Entry 6ID4 (X-ray diffraction, 2.40 A resolution); this record covers chains H and L of the 5 polymer chains in the assembly.

[Chain H]
Molecule: Heavy chain
Organism: Homo sapiens
Chain sequence (222 residues; row label = number of the first residue in the row):
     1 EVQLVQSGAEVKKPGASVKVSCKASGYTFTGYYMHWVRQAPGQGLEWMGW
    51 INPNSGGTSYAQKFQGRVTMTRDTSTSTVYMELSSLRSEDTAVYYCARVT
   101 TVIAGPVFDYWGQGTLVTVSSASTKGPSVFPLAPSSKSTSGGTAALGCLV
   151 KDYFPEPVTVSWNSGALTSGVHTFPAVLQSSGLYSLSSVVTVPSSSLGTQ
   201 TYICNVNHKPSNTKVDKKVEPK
Not modelled in the structure: 136-141
Disulfides: Cys22-Cys96, Cys148-Cys204

[Chain L]
Molecule: Light chain
Organism: Homo sapiens
Chain sequence (221 residues; numbered 1 to 221; the number before each row is that of its first residue):
     1 QAVLTQPSSLSASPGASASLTCTLRSGINVGPYNIYWYQQKPGSPPQYLM
    51 RYKSDPDKHQGSAVPSRFSGSKDASANAGILLISGLQSEDEADYYCMIWH
   101 NNAWVFGGGTKLTVLGQPKAAPSVTLFPPSSEELQANKATLVCLISDFYP
   151 GAVTVAWKADSSPVKAGVETTTPSKQSNNKYAASSYLSLTPEQWKSHKSY
   201 SCQVTHEGSTVEKTVAPTECS
Not modelled in the structure: 1, 218-221
Disulfides: Cys22-Cys96, Cys143-Cys202

[Interface between chain H and chain L]
Pairs across the interface - 67 pairs, chain H then chain L:
  Gln39(H) - Gln40(L)  hydrogen bond
  Gln39(H) - Tyr95(L)  hydrogen bond
  Gln43(H) - Tyr95(L)  hydrogen bond (backbone-side chain)
  Gly44(H) - Tyr95(L)
  Gly44(H) - Gly108(L)
  Leu45(H) - Pro46(L)  hydrophobic
  Leu45(H) - Tyr95(L)  hydrophobic
  Leu45(H) - Phe106(L)
  Trp47(H) - Ala103(L)  hydrophobic
  Trp47(H) - Trp104(L)
  Tyr95(H) - Gln40(L)  hydrogen bond
  Tyr95(H) - Ser44(L)
  Tyr95(H) - Pro45(L)  hydrophobic
  Ala104(H) - Arg51(L)  hydrogen bond (backbone-side chain)
  Ala104(H) - His59(L)
  Gly105(H) - Tyr36(L)
  Gly105(H) - Tyr48(L)
  Gly105(H) - Arg51(L)
  Gly105(H) - His59(L)
  Pro106(H) - Tyr48(L)
  Pro106(H) - His59(L)
  Val107(H) - Tyr36(L)  hydrophobic
  Val107(H) - Tyr38(L)  hydrogen bond (backbone-side chain)
  Val107(H) - Trp104(L)  hydrophobic
  Phe108(H) - Tyr38(L)  hydrogen bond (backbone-side chain)
  Phe108(H) - Met97(L)  hydrophobic
  Phe108(H) - Trp104(L)
  Asp109(H) - Gln47(L)
  Trp111(H) - Tyr38(L)
  Trp111(H) - Pro45(L)  hydrophobic
  Trp111(H) - Pro46(L)  hydrogen bond (side chain-backbone)
  Gly112(H) - Pro45(L)
  Phe130(H) - Ser130(L)
  Phe130(H) - Glu132(L)
  Phe130(H) - Glu133(L)
  Pro131(H) - Ser130(L)
  Leu132(H) - Phe127(L)
  Leu132(H) - Val142(L)  hydrophobic
  Ala133(H) - Phe127(L)
  Ala145(H) - Phe127(L)
  Leu149(H) - Tyr186(L)  hydrophobic
  Lys151(H) - Glu133(L)  salt bridge
  Lys151(H) - Lys138(L)
  Lys151(H) - Thr140(L)
  His172(H) - Ser146(L)
  His172(H) - Gln176(L)
  His172(H) - Ala182(L)
  Phe174(H) - Leu144(L)  hydrophobic
  Phe174(H) - Ile145(L)
  Phe174(H) - Ser146(L)
  Phe174(H) - Ala182(L)  hydrophobic
  Phe174(H) - Ala183(L)
  Phe174(H) - Ser184(L)
  Pro175(H) - Thr171(L)
  Pro175(H) - Ser174(L)
  Val177(H) - Glu169(L)
  Val177(H) - Thr171(L)
  Val177(H) - Tyr186(L)  hydrophobic
  Leu178(H) - Glu169(L)
  Gln179(H) - Glu169(L)
  Ser180(H) - Glu169(L)
  Leu186(H) - Tyr186(L)
  Ser187(H) - Val142(L)
  Ser187(H) - Tyr186(L)  hydrogen bond
  Val189(H) - Phe127(L)  hydrophobic
  Val189(H) - Leu144(L)  hydrophobic
  Lys217(H) - Glu132(L)  salt bridge
Also at the interface, not in a pair above, chain H (41 interface residues in all): His35, Val37, Glu46, Val129, Leu146, Gly147, Asp152, Ala176, Ser185
Also at the interface, not in a pair above, chain L (37 interface residues in all): Trp99, Asn102, Thr125

[In short]
41 residues of chain H face 37 of chain L across their interface; the contacts include 9 hydrogen bonds and 2
salt bridges. Among the polar pairs are Lys151(H)-Glu133(L), Lys217(H)-Glu132(L) and Gln39(H)-Gln40(L).
Chain H is Heavy chain and chain L is Light chain, both from Homo sapiens; the structure, Defining the
structural basis for human alloantibody binding to human leukocyte antigen allele HLA-A*11:01, was determined
by X-ray diffraction.
